Entry 8ZFA (electron microscopy, 2.96 A resolution); this record covers chains B and G of the 5 polymer chains in the assembly.

== Chain B ==
Protein: Guanine nucleotide-binding protein G(I)/G(S)/G(T) subunit beta-1
Source organism: Homo sapiens
UniProtKB: P62873 (GBB1_HUMAN); residue numbers follow UniProt; this construct covers 2-340
Amino-acid sequence (377 residues; numbered -10 to 366; the number before each row is that of its first residue; numbers below 1 keep their minus sign (Met-10 is residue -10)):
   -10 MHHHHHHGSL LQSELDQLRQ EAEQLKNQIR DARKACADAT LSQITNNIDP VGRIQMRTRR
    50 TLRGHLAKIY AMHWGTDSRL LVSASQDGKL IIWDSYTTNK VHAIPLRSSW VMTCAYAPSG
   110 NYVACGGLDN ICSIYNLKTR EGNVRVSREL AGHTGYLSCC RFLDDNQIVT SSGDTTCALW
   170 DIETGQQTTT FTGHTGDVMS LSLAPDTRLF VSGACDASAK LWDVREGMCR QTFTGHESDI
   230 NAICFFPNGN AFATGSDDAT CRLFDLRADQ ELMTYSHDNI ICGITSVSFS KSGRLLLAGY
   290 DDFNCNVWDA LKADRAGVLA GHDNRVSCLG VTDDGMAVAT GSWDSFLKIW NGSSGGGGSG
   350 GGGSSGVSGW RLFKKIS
Not modelled in the structure: -10 to 2, 341-366
Sequence notes: initiating methionine (-10); expression tag (-9 to 1, 341-366)
Curated features (UniProtKB/Swiss-Prot):
  - modified residue: Ser2 (N-acetylserine), His266 (Phosphohistidine)
  - natural variant: Leu30 (L30F: In MRD42; uncertain significance), Arg52 (R52G: In MRD42), Gly64 (G64V: In MRD42), Asp76 (D76E: In MRD42; D76G: In MRD42), Gly77 (G77S: In MRD42), Lys78 (K78R: In MRD42), Ile80 (I80N: In MRD42; I80T: In MRD42), His91 (H91R: In MRD42; uncertain significance), Ala92 (A92T: In MRD42), Pro94 (P94S: In MRD42), Leu95 (L95P: In MRD42), Arg96 (R96L: In MRD42), 5 further natural variant entries in UniProt

== Chain G ==
Protein: Guanine nucleotide-binding protein G(I)/G(S)/G(O) subunit gamma-2
Source organism: Homo sapiens
UniProtKB: P59768 (GBG2_HUMAN); residues 5-63 here = UniProt positions 5-63
Amino-acid sequence (59 residues; numbered 5 to 63; the number before each row is that of its first residue):
     5 NTASIAQARK LVEQLKMEAN IDRIKVSKAA ADLMAYCEAH AKEDPLLTPV PASENPFRE
Not modelled in the structure: 5-10, 63

== Chain B / chain G interface ==
Residue-residue contacts (77):
  Leu7(B) with Val16(G)
  Ala11(B) with Val16(G), hydrophobic; Leu19(G)
  Leu14(B) with Leu19(G); Lys20(G)
  Lys15(B) with Leu19(G)
  Ile18(B) with Leu19(G), hydrophobic; Ala23(G), hydrophobic; Arg27(G)
  Ala21(B) with Arg27(G)
  Arg22(B) with Arg27(G)
  Ala24(B) with Lys29(G), hydrogen bond (backbone-side chain)
  Cys25(B) with Arg27(G); Lys29(G); Val30(G), hydrogen bond (backbone-backbone)
  Ala26(B) with Val30(G), hydrophobic
  Asp27(B) with Lys29(G); Val30(G)
  Ala28(B) with Val30(G)
  Leu30(B) with Ala34(G), hydrophobic
  Ile33(B) with Ser31(G); Met38(G)
  Thr34(B) with Met38(G)
  Ile37(B) with Met38(G), hydrophobic; Glu42(G)
  Val40(B) with Leu51(G), hydrophobic
  Met45(B) with Leu50(G), hydrophobic
  Arg48(B) with Phe61(G)
  Arg49(B) with Pro60(G); Phe61(G)
  Ser84(B) with Phe61(G)
  Tyr85(B) with Pro60(G); Phe61(G), hydrophobic
  Cys218(B) with Gln18(G)
  Arg219(B) with Glu22(G)
  Gln220(B) with Ile25(G)
  Thr221(B) with Gln18(G)
  Phe235(B) with Tyr40(G), hydrophobic; Cys41(G), hydrophobic
  Pro236(B) with Tyr40(G), hydrogen bond (backbone-side chain)
  Asn237(B) with Tyr40(G)
  Leu252(B) with Leu37(G), hydrophobic
  Asp254(B) with Ala33(G); Leu37(G)
  Arg256(B) with Arg27(G); Ile28(G); Asp36(G), salt bridge
  Ala257(B) with Arg27(G)
  Asp258(B) with Ile25(G); Arg27(G), salt bridge
  Leu261(B) with Val30(G), hydrophobic
  Ser279(B) with Asp48(G), hydrogen bond; Leu50(G)
  Lys280(B) with Tyr40(G); Glu47(G); Asp48(G)
  Ser281(B) with Tyr40(G); Cys41(G), hydrogen bond (backbone-side chain); His44(G); Asp48(G), hydrogen bond (backbone-side chain)
  Gly282(B) with Cys41(G)
  Arg283(B) with Cys41(G); Leu51(G)
  Leu284(B) with Leu50(G), hydrophobic; Leu51(G), hydrophobic
  Leu300(B) with Cys41(G), hydrophobic
  Asp323(B) with Pro49(G)
  Gly324(B) with Pro49(G); Leu50(G)
  Met325(B) with Pro49(G), hydrophobic; Val54(G), hydrophobic; Asn59(G); Pro60(G)
  Ala326(B) with Phe61(G), hydrophobic
  Val327(B) with Leu50(G), hydrophobic
  Ile338(B) with Phe61(G), hydrophobic
  Asn340(B) with Phe61(G)
Also at the interface, not in a pair above, chain B (53 interface residues in all): Gln17, Ile43, Leu286, Val320
Also at the interface, not in a pair above, chain G (34 interface residues in all): Ala12, Leu15, Asp26, Glu58

== Overview ==
The interface between chain B and chain G involves 53 residues on one side and 34 on the other; the contacts
include 6 hydrogen bonds and 2 salt bridges. Polar contacts include Arg256(B)-Asp36(G), Asp258(B)-Arg27(G) and
Ala24(B)-Lys29(G).
Here chain B is Guanine nucleotide-binding protein G(I)/G(S)/G(T) subunit beta-1 and chain G is Guanine
nucleotide-binding protein G(I)/G(S)/G(O) subunit gamma-2, both from Homo sapiens. Entry 8ZFA (Cryo-EM
structure of the xtGPR4-Gs complex in pH7.2) was determined by electron microscopy together with 8ZD1, 8ZF6,
8ZF9, 8ZFC and 9JVG from the same study.
